Entry 1QVC (X-ray diffraction, 2.20 A resolution); this record covers chains B and D of the 4 polymer chains in the assembly.

== Chain B ==
Protein: Single stranded DNA binding protein monomer
From: Escherichia coli
UniProt: P02339 (SSB_ECOLI); residues 201-345 here correspond to UniProt positions 1-145 (UniProt number = residue number - 200)
Sequence (145 residues; row label = number of the first residue in the row):
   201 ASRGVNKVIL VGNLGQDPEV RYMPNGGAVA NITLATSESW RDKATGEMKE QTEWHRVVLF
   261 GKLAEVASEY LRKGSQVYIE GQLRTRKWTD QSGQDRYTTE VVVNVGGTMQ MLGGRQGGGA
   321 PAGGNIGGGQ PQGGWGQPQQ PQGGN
Not modelled in the structure: 345

== Chain D ==
Protein: Single stranded DNA binding protein monomer
From: Escherichia coli
UniProt: P02339 (SSB_ECOLI); residues 601-745 here correspond to UniProt positions 1-145 (UniProt number = residue number - 600)
Sequence (145 residues; numbered 601 to 745; the number before each row is that of its first residue):
   601 ASRGVNKVIL VGNLGQDPEV RYMPNGGAVA NITLATSESW RDKATGEMKE QTEWHRVVLF
   661 GKLAEVASEY LRKGSQVYIE GQLRTRKWTD QSGQDRYTTE VVVNVGGTMQ MLGGRQGGGA
   721 PAGGNIGGGQ PQGGWGQPQQ PQGGN
Not modelled in the structure: 741-745

== How chain B and chain D interact ==
Pairs across the interface (18; chain B residue first):
  A201(B) with Q710(D), hydrogen bond (backbone-backbone); M711(D); L712(D); G713(D)
  R203(B) with M709(D)
  G204(B) with M709(D), hydrogen bond (backbone-side chain)
  V205(B) with Y678(D)
  K207(B) with K607(D); E680(D), salt bridge
  Y278(B) with V605(D), hydrophobic
  E280(B) with K607(D), salt bridge; E680(D)
  M309(B) with R603(D); G604(D)
  Q310(B) with A601(D)
  M311(B) with A601(D)
  L312(B) with A601(D), hydrogen bond (backbone-backbone)
  G313(B) with A601(D)

== In short ==
Chain B and chain D each contribute 12 residues to their interface, with 3 hydrogen bonds and 2 salt bridges.
Polar contacts include K207(B)-E680(D), E280(B)-K607(D) and G204(B)-M709(D).
Chain B and chain D are both Single stranded DNA binding protein monomer (Escherichia coli); the structure,
Crystal structure analysis of single stranded DNA binding protein (ssb) from e.coli, was determined by X-ray
diffraction, deposited together with 1EQQ.
